1UL1 - chains X and A of the 6 polymer chains in the assembly; structure by X-ray diffraction, 2.90 A resolution.

== Chain X ==
Name: Flap endonuclease-1
Source organism: Homo sapiens
UniProt: P39748 (FEN1_HUMAN); numbering as in UniProt (aligned over 2-380)
Amino-acid sequence (379 residues; row label = number of the first residue in the row):
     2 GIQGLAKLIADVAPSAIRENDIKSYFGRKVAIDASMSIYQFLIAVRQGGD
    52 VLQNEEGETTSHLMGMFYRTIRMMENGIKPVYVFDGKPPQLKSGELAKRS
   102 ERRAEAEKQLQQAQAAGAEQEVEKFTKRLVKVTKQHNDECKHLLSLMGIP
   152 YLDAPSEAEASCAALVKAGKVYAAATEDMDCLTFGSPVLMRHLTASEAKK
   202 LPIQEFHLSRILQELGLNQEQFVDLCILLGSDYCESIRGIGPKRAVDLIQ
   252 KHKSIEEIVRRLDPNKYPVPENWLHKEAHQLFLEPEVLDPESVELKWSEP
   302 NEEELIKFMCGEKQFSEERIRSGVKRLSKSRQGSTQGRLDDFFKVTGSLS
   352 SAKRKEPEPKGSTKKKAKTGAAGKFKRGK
Disordered / not traced: 47-59, 100-128, 199, 358-380
Ion coordination: Mg2+ site 1: E158, E160; Mg2+ site 2 near E160 (its only coordinating residue here)
Curated features (UniProtKB/Swiss-Prot):
  - region: T336 to F344 (Interaction with PCNA)
  - binding site (Mg(2+)): D34, D86, E158, E160, D179, D181, D233
  - binding site (DNA): R47, R70, E158, G231, D233
  - modified residue: R19 (Symmetric dimethylarginine), K80 (N6-acetyllysine), R100 (Symmetric dimethylarginine), R104 (Symmetric dimethylarginine), S187 (Phosphoserine), R192 (Symmetric dimethylarginine), S197 (Phosphoserine), S255 (Phosphoserine), S293 (Phosphoserine), S335 (Phosphoserine), T336 (Phosphothreonine), K354 (N6-acetyllysine), T364 (Phosphothreonine), K375 (N6-acetyllysine), K377 (N6-acetyllysine), K380 (N6-acetyllysine)
  - mutagenesis: R29 (R29A: No significant effect on exonuclease activity or flap endonuclease activity), D34 (D34A: Loss of flap endonuclease activity but substrate binding activity is retained), R47 (R47A: Significantly reduced exonuclease activity and reduced substrate binding. The positions of the cleavage sites are also shifted), R70 (R70A: Loss of exonuclease activity and reduced endonuclease activity. Reduced substrate binding), R73 (R73A: No significant effect on exonuclease activity or flap endonuclease activity), K80 (K80A: No significant effect on exonuclease activity or flap endonuclease activity), D86 (D86A: Loss of flap endonuclease activity but substrate binding activity is retained), R103 (R103A: No effect on flap endonuclease activity or substrate binding), E158 (E158A: Loss of flap endonuclease activity and substrate binding), D179 (D179A: No effect on flap endonuclease activity or substrate binding), D181 (D181A: Loss of flap endonuclease activity but substrate binding activity is retained), S187 (S187A: Fails to translocate from nucleoli to the nuclear plasma; S187D: Diminishes nucleolar localization), 3 further mutagenesis entries in UniProt
What the authors report for this chain:
  - Mg2+ coordination: D34, D86, E158, E160, D181
  - conformationally variable residues (loop rearrangement): Q333 to T336

== Chain A ==
Name: Proliferating cell nuclear antigen
Source organism: Homo sapiens
UniProt: P12004 (PCNA_HUMAN); residue numbers follow UniProt; this construct covers 1-261
Amino-acid sequence (261 residues; numbered 1 to 261; the number before each row is that of its first residue):
     1 MFEARLVQGSILKKVLEALKDLINEACWDISSSGVNLQSMDSSHVSLVQL
    51 TLRSEGFDTYRCDRNLAMGVNLTSMSKILKCAGNEDIITLRAEDNADTLA
   101 LVFEAPNQEKVSDYEMKLMDLDVEQLGIPEQEYSCVVKMPSGEFARICRD
   151 LSHIGDAVVISCAKDGVKFSASGELGNGNIKLSQTSNVDKEEEAVTIEMN
   201 EPVQLTFALRYLNFFTKATPLSSTVTLSMSADVPLVVEYKIADMGHLKYY
   251 LAPKIEDEEGS
Disordered / not traced: 187-189, 260-261
Curated features (UniProtKB/Swiss-Prot):
  - DNA-binding region: R61 to K80
  - modified residue: K14 (N6-acetyllysine), K77 (N6-acetyllysine), K80 (N6-acetyllysine), Y211 (Phosphotyrosine), K248 (N6-acetyllysine)
  - cross-link (Glycyl lysine isopeptide (Lys-Gly)): K164 (interchain with G-Cter in SUMO2), K254 (interchain with G-Cter in SUMO2)
  - natural variant: S228 (S228I: In ATLD2)
  - mutagenesis: K13 (K13R: Inhibits acetylation, recruitment to DNA damage sites, inducible ubiquitination and protein degradation, DNA replication and repair synthesis efficiencies, but homotrimer formation, nuclear ...), K14 (K14R: Inhibits acetylation, recruitment to DNA damage sites, inducible ubiquitination and protein degradation, DNA replication and repair synthesis efficiencies, but homotrimer formation, nuclear ...), K20 (K20R: Inhibits acetylation, recruitment to DNA damage sites, inducible ubiquitination and protein degradation, DNA replication and repair synthesis efficiencies, but homotrimer formation, nuclear ...), M40 (M40A: Complete loss of interaction with UHRF2), S43 to V45 (No effect on POLD3-binding. Impairs binding to ALKBH2), K77 (K77A: Inhibits recruitment to DNA damage sites, but nuclear localization is similar as the wild-type; in association with A-80 ...), K80 (K80A: Inhibits recruitment to DNA damage sites, but nuclear localization is similar as the wild-type; in association with A-77 ...), Q125 to I128 (Strong decrease in POLD3-binding. Impairs binding to ALKBH2), I128 (I128A: Complete loss of interaction with UHRF2), K164 (K164R: Abolishes ubiquitination. No effect on interaction with SHPRH), V188 to K190 (No effect on POLD3-binding. No effect on ALKBH2-binding), Y211 (Y211F: Alters chromatin-associated PCNA stability and its function in DNA replication and repair), 3 further mutagenesis entries in UniProt
What the authors report for this chain:
  - conformationally variable residues (order/disorder transition): S186 to E193

== How chain X and chain A interact ==
Pairs across the interface (83):
  G28(X) - D232(A)
  R29(X) - Q131(A)  hydrogen bond
  R29(X) - S230(A)
  R29(X) - V233(A)
  K30(X) - D232(A)  salt bridge
  K30(X) - E258(A)  salt bridge
  K80(X) - D232(A)
  K80(X) - E258(A)  salt bridge
  V167(X) - E201(A)
  K168(X) - E201(A)
  K168(X) - P202(A)
  A169(X) - P202(A)
  H208(X) - E132(A)  salt bridge
  S210(X) - E132(A)
  R211(X) - E132(A)  salt bridge
  K297(X) - E258(A)
  W298(X) - E258(A)  hydrogen bond (backbone-backbone)
  W298(X) - E259(A)
  E300(X) - E259(A)
  R332(X) - E259(A)  salt bridge
  S335(X) - I255(A)
  T336(X) - I255(A)
  Q337(X) - V45(A)
  Q337(X) - A252(A)
  Q337(X) - P253(A)  hydrogen bond (side chain-backbone)
  Q337(X) - K254(A)
  G338(X) - V45(A)
  G338(X) - A252(A)
  G338(X) - P253(A)
  R339(X) - H44(A)
  L340(X) - H44(A)  hydrogen bond (backbone-backbone)
  L340(X) - V45(A)
  L340(X) - S46(A)
  L340(X) - L47(A)  hydrophobic
  L340(X) - L126(A)
  L340(X) - Y250(A)  hydrophobic
  D341(X) - M40(A)
  D341(X) - H44(A)  salt bridge
  D341(X) - E124(A)
  F343(X) - D232(A)
  F343(X) - V233(A)  hydrophobic
  F343(X) - P234(A)
  F344(X) - L126(A)  hydrophobic
  F344(X) - G127(A)
  F344(X) - I128(A)  hydrophobic
  F344(X) - P129(A)
  K345(X) - L126(A)
  K345(X) - G127(A)  hydrogen bond (backbone-backbone)
  V346(X) - E124(A)
  V346(X) - Q125(A)
  V346(X) - L126(A)  hydrophobic
  T347(X) - Q125(A)  hydrogen bond (backbone-backbone)
  T347(X) - L126(A)
  T347(X) - G127(A)  hydrogen bond (side chain-backbone)
  G348(X) - E124(A)
  G348(X) - Q125(A)  hydrogen bond (backbone-backbone)
  S349(X) - V123(A)
  L350(X) - C27(A)  hydrophobic
  L350(X) - D29(A)
  L350(X) - A67(A)  hydrophobic
  L350(X) - L121(A)
  L350(X) - D122(A)
  L350(X) - V123(A)  hydrogen bond (backbone-backbone)
  L350(X) - Q125(A)
  S351(X) - A67(A)
  S351(X) - L121(A)
  S351(X) - D122(A)  hydrogen bond
  S352(X) - C27(A)
  S352(X) - A67(A)
  S352(X) - G69(A)
  S352(X) - M119(A)  hydrogen bond (side chain-backbone)
  S352(X) - D120(A)
  S352(X) - L121(A)  hydrogen bond (backbone-backbone)
  A353(X) - A67(A)  hydrogen bond (backbone-backbone)
  K354(X) - N95(A)  hydrogen bond (backbone-side chain)
  R355(X) - N95(A)
  R355(X) - A96(A)
  R355(X) - D97(A)  salt bridge
  R355(X) - L118(A)
  R355(X) - M119(A)
  R355(X) - D120(A)  salt bridge
  K356(X) - N95(A)  hydrogen bond (backbone-backbone)
  K356(X) - D97(A)
Other interface residues (no listed pair), chain X (42 interface residues in all): R19, F27, G170, P188, L296, S299, E357
Other interface residues (no listed pair), chain A (43 interface residues in all): M68, E130, A231, D257
Interface features reported in the paper:
  - residue pairs: T336(X)-I255(A) (backbone contact), G338(X)-P253(A) (backbone contact), D341(X)-H44(A) (salt bridge), V346(X)-L126(A) (hydrophobic contact), L350(X)-C27(A) (hydrophobic contact), L350(X)-A67(A) (hydrophobic contact), R355(X)-D120(A) (salt bridge)
  - interface residues, chain X: R29(X), K30(X), K80(X), W298(X), T336(X), Q337(X), R339(X), L340(X), F343(X), F344(X), K345(X)
  - interface residues, chain A: L121(A), Q131(A), D232(A), A252(A), E258(A)

== Summary ==
42 residues of chain X face 43 of chain A across their interface, with 15 hydrogen bonds and 9 salt bridges.
Among the polar pairs are K30(X)-D232(A), K30(X)-E258(A) and K80(X)-E258(A). The authors report backbone
contacts between T336(X) and I255(A) and G338(X) and P253(A); salt bridges between D341(X) and H44(A) and
R355(X) and D120(A); hydrophobic contacts between V346(X) and L126(A), L350(X) and C27(A) and L350(X) and
A67(A). The paper reports interface residues R29(X), K30(X) and L121(A) among others; Mg2+ coordination by
D34(X), D86(X) and E158(X) among others.
Chain X is Flap endonuclease-1 and chain A is Proliferating cell nuclear antigen, both from Homo sapiens; the
structure, Crystal structure of the human FEN1-PCNA complex, was determined by X-ray diffraction.
